PDB entry 5CWZ | X-ray diffraction, 2.90 A resolution | chain A

== Chain A ==
Name: TRAF2 and NCK-interacting protein kinase
From: Homo sapiens
Notes: EC 2.7.11.1
UniProtKB: Q9UKE5 (TNIK_HUMAN); residue numbers follow UniProt; this construct covers 11-314
Amino-acid sequence (308 residues; row label = number of the first residue in the row):
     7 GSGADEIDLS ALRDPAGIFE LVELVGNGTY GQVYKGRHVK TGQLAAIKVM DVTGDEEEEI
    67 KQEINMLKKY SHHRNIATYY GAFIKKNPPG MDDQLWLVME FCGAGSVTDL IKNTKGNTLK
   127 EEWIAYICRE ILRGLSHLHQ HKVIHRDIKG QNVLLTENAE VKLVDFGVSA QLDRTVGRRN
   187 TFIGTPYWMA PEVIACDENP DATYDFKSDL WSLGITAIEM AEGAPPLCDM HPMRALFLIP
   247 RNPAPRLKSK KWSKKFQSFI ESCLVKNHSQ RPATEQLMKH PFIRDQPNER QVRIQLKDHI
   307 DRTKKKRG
Not modelled in the structure: 7-10, 35-36, 175-185, 308-314
Sequence notes: expression tag (7-10)
Curated features (UniProtKB/Swiss-Prot):
  - active site: Asp-153 (Proton acceptor)
  - binding site (ATP): Val-31 to Val-39, Lys-54
  - modified residue: Thr-187 (Phosphothreonine)
  - mutagenesis: Lys-54 (K54A: Kinase dead. Loss of autophosphorylation and loss of function in cytoskeleton regulation), Arg-152 to Asp-153 (Loss of autophosphorylation), Asp-171 to Phe-172 (Loss of autophosphorylation)
What the authors report for this chain:
  - conformationally variable residues: Lys-54, Leu-73, Phe-172

== Overview ==
UniProt lists active-site residue Asp-153, 10 ATP-binding residues and 5 mutagenesis sites. The paper reports
conformational variability at Lys-54, Leu-73 and Phe-172.
Chain A is TRAF2 and NCK-interacting protein kinase (Homo sapiens); the structure, Crystal structure of the
kinase domain of human TRAF2 and NCK-interacting protein kinase, was determined by X-ray diffraction (same
publication as 5D7A and 5AX9).
